8YN4 - chains A and R of the 5 polymer chains in the assembly; structure by electron microscopy, 2.97 A resolution.

[Chain A]
Molecule: Engineered guanine nucleotide-binding protein G(q) subunit alpha
From: synthetic construct
Amino-acid sequence (246 residues; numbered 1 to 359; 113 numbers in that range are skipped by the numbering (no residue carries them; nothing is unmodelled there); the number before each row is that of its first residue):
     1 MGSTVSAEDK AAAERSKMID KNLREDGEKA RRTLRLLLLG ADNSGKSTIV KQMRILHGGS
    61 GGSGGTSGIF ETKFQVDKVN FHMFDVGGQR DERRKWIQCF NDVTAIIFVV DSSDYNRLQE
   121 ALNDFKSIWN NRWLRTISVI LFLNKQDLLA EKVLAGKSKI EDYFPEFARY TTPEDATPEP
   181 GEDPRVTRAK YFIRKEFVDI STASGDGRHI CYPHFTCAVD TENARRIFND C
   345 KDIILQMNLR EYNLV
Not modelled in the structure: 1-4, 55-67

[Chain R]
Molecule: Histamine H2 receptor
From: Homo sapiens
Reference sequence: P25021 (HRH2_HUMAN); residues 1-308 carry their UniProt numbers (308 of 483 residues fall inside the UniProt entry; the rest is not from it)
Amino-acid sequence (568 residues; numbered -84 to 483; the number before each row is that of its first residue; numbers below 1 keep their minus sign (Asp-84 is residue -84)):
   -84 DYKDDDDHHH HHHHHGQPGN GSAFLLAPNG SHAPDHNVTQ QRDEGGSGQP GNGSAFLLAP
   -24 NGSHAPDHNV TQQRDEENLY FQGVDMAPNG TASSFCLDST ACKITITVVL AVLILITVAG
    36 NVVVCLAVGL NRRLRNLTNC FIVSLAITDL LLGLLVLPFS AIYQLSCKWS FGKVFCNIYT
    96 SLDVMLCTAS ILNLFMISLD RYCAVMDPLR YPVLVTPVRV AISLVLIWVI SITLSFLSIH
   156 LGWNSRNETS KGNHTTSKCK VQVNEVYGLV DGLVTFYLPL LIMCITYYRI FKVARDQAKR
   216 INHISSWKAA TIREHKATVT LAAVMGAFII CWFPYFTAFV YRGLRGDDAI NEVLEAIVLW
   276 LGYANSALNP ILYAALNRDF RTGYQQLFCC RLAHMGSSGG GGSGGGGSSG VFTLEDFVGD
   336 WEQTAAYNLD QVLEQGGVSS LLQNLAVSVT PIQRIVRSGE NALKIDIHVI IPYEGLSADQ
   396 MAQIEEVFKV VYPVDDHHFK VILPYGTLVI DGVTPNMLNY FGRPYEGIAV FDGKKITVTG
   456 TLWNGNKIID ERLITPDGSM LFRVTINS
Not modelled in the structure: -84 to 14, 162-170, 217-227, 303-483
Disulfide bonds: Cys91-Cys174
Construct notes: expression tag (-84 to 0)
Ligand contacts: histamine (HSM): Asp98, Val99, Cys102, Thr103, Asp186, Trp247, Tyr250, Phe251, Phe254, Leu274, Tyr278
Curated features (UniProtKB/Swiss-Prot):
  - site: Asp98 (Essential for histamine binding), Asp186 (Essential for tiotidine binding and implicated in H2 selectivity), Thr190 (Implicated in histamine binding)
  - lipidation: Cys305 (S-palmitoyl cysteine)
  - glycosylation: Asn4 (N-linked (GlcNAc...) asparagine)

[How chain A and chain R interact]
Residue-residue contacts (32; chain A residue first):
  Leu34(A) - Leu124(R)  hydrophobic
  Asp77(A) - Arg125(R)  hydrogen bond (backbone-side chain)
  Phe228(A) - Leu124(R)  hydrophobic
  Phe228(A) - Arg125(R)
  Lys345(A) - Pro123(R)
  Lys345(A) - Leu124(R)
  Asp346(A) - Arg215(R)  salt bridge
  Ile348(A) - Pro123(R)
  Ile348(A) - Leu124(R)  hydrophobic
  Leu349(A) - Val120(R)
  Leu349(A) - Pro123(R)  hydrophobic
  Leu349(A) - Val208(R)  hydrophobic
  Leu349(A) - Gln212(R)
  Gln350(A) - Gln212(R)  hydrogen bond
  Gln350(A) - Ile216(R)
  Asn352(A) - Ala119(R)  hydrogen bond (side chain-backbone)
  Asn352(A) - Pro123(R)
  Leu353(A) - Val120(R)  hydrophobic
  Leu353(A) - Gln212(R)
  Glu355(A) - Asn292(R)
  Glu355(A) - Arg293(R)
  Tyr356(A) - Arg116(R)
  Tyr356(A) - Ala119(R)
  Tyr356(A) - Thr235(R)
  Asn357(A) - Lys231(R)
  Asn357(A) - Thr235(R)  hydrogen bond (backbone-side chain)
  Asn357(A) - Leu291(R)  hydrogen bond (side chain-backbone)
  Asn357(A) - Arg296(R)
  Leu358(A) - Ile205(R)  hydrophobic
  Leu358(A) - Ala232(R)
  Leu358(A) - Leu236(R)  hydrophobic
  Val359(A) - Lys231(R)
Also at the interface, not in a pair above, chain A (16 interface residues in all): Cys231
Also at the interface, not in a pair above, chain R (21 interface residues in all): Asp115, Ala209

[Summary]
Chain A and chain R form an interface of 16 and 21 residues respectively, with 5 hydrogen bonds and 1 salt
bridge. Polar contacts include Asp346(A)-Arg215(R), Asp77(A)-Arg125(R) and Gln350(A)-Gln212(R). Bound to chain
R: histamine.
Here chain A is Engineered guanine nucleotide-binding protein G(q) subunit alpha (synthetic construct) and
chain R is Histamine H2 receptor (Homo sapiens). Entry 8YN4 (Cryo-EM structure of histamine H2 receptor in
complex with histamine and miniGq) was determined by electron microscopy (same publication as 8YN2, 8YN3,
8YN5, 8YN6, 8YN7, 8YN8, 8YN9 and 8YNA).
